8DBU - chains C and F of the 22 polymer chains in the assembly; structure by electron microscopy, 3.40 A resolution.

# Chain C
Name: ATP synthase subunit alpha
From: Escherichia coli
Notes: EC 7.1.2.2
UniProt: A0A7U9G3U3 (A0A7U9G3U3_ECOLX); residues 1-513 here = UniProt positions 1-513
Chain sequence (513 residues; each row starts with the number of its first residue):
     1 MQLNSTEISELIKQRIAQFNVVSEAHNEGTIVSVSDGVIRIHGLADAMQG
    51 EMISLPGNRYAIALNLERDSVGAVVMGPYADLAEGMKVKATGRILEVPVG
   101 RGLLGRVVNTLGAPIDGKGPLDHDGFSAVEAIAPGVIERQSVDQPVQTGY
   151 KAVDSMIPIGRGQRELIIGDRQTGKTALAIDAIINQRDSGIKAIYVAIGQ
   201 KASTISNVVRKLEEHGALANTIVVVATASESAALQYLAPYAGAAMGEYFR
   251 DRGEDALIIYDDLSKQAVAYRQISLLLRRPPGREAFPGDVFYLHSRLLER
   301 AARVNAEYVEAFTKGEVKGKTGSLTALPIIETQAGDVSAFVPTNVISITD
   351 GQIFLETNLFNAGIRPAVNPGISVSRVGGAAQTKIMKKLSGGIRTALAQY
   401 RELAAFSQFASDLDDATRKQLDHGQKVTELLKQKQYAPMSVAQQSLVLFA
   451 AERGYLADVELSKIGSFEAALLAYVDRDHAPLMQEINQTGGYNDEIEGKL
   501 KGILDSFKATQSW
Disordered / not traced: 1, 512-513
Sequence notes: conflict Ala47 (Cys in A0A7U9G3U3), Ala90 (Cys in A0A7U9G3U3), Ala193 (Cys in A0A7U9G3U3), Ala243 (Cys in A0A7U9G3U3)
Bound ions: Mg2+: Thr176 (together with ATP)
Small-molecule neighbours: ATP (adenosine-5'-triphosphate): Tyr150, Asp170, Arg171, Gln172, Thr173, Gly174, Lys175, Thr176, Ala177, Phe360, Arg365, Pro366, Gln433, Lys434, Gln435

# Chain F
Name: ATP synthase subunit beta
From: Escherichia coli
Notes: EC 7.1.2.2
UniProt: A0A192CEZ8 (A0A192CEZ8_ECOLX); residues 0-459 here correspond to UniProt positions 1-460 (UniProt number = residue number + 1)
Chain sequence (460 residues; each row starts with the number of its first residue; numbering starts at 0):
     0 MATGKIVQVIGAVVDVEFPQDAVPRVYDALEVQNGNERLVLEVQQQLGGG
    50 IVRTIAMGSSDGLRRGLDVKDLEHPIEVPVGKATLGRIMNVLGEPVDMKG
   100 EIGEEERWAIHRAAPSYEELSNSQELLETGIKVIDLMAPFAKGGKVGLFG
   150 GAGVGKTVNMMELIRNIAIEHSGYSVFAGVGERTREGNDFYHEMTDSNVI
   200 DKVSLVYGQMNEPPGNRLRVALTGLTMAEKFRDEGRDVLLFVDNIYRYTL
   250 AGTEVSALLGRMPSAVGYQPTLAEEMGVLQERITSTKTGSITSVQAVYVP
   300 ADDLTDPSPATTFAHLDATVVLSRQIASLGIYPAVDPLDSTSRQLDPLVV
   350 GQEHYDTARGVQSILQRYQELKDIIAILGMDELSEEDKLVVARARKIQRF
   400 LSQPFFVAEVFTGSPGKYVSLKDTIRGFKGIMEGEYDHLPEQAFYMVGSI
   450 EEAVEKAKKL
Sequence notes: conflict Ala137 (Cys138 in A0A192CEZ8)
Small-molecule neighbours: ADP (adenosine-5'-diphosphate): Ala151, Gly152, Val153, Gly154, Lys155, Thr156, Val157, Tyr331, Gln402, Phe404, Ala407, Phe410, Thr411

# Interface between chain C and chain F
Pairs across the interface (56; chain C residue first):
  Gly43(C) - Arg64(F)  hydrogen bond (backbone-side chain)
  Leu44(C) - Arg64(F)  hydrogen bond (backbone-side chain)
  Ala45(C) - Arg64(F)
  Asp46(C) - Arg63(F)  salt bridge
  Ala47(C) - Arg63(F)
  Met48(C) - Gly61(F)
  Met48(C) - Leu62(F)
  Met48(C) - Arg63(F)
  Gln49(C) - Val8(F)  hydrogen bond (side chain-backbone)
  Gln49(C) - Gly10(F)
  Gln49(C) - Ser59(F)
  Gln49(C) - Asp60(F)
  Gln49(C) - Gly61(F)  hydrogen bond (backbone-backbone)
  Gln49(C) - Leu62(F)  hydrogen bond (backbone-backbone)
  Asn65(C) - Ile9(F)
  Leu66(C) - Gln7(F)
  Leu66(C) - Val8(F)  hydrogen bond (backbone-backbone)
  Leu66(C) - Leu62(F)
  Leu66(C) - Arg64(F)
  Glu67(C) - Arg64(F)  hydrogen bond (backbone-side chain)
  Arg68(C) - Val6(F)
  Arg68(C) - Gln7(F)
  Arg68(C) - Ile50(F)
  Ser70(C) - Arg64(F)
  Val71(C) - Arg64(F)
  Glu130(C) - Asp60(F)
  Val136(C) - Thr183(F)
  Val136(C) - Gly186(F)
  Val136(C) - Asn187(F)  hydrogen bond (backbone-side chain)
  Val136(C) - Gln208(F)
  Ile137(C) - Met97(F)  hydrophobic
  Arg139(C) - Thr183(F)
  Arg139(C) - Asn187(F)
  Ser141(C) - Asp188(F)
  Arg164(C) - Arg182(F)
  Arg279(C) - Ile9(F)
  Arg279(C) - Gly10(F)
  Pro280(C) - Ala256(F)
  Pro280(C) - Gly259(F)
  Gly288(C) - Glu253(F)
  Gly288(C) - Ala256(F)
  Phe291(C) - Arg216(F)
  Phe291(C) - Glu253(F)
  Tyr292(C) - Asn210(F)
  Tyr292(C) - Glu211(F)
  Tyr292(C) - Pro212(F)
  Ser295(C) - Met209(F)  hydrogen bond (side chain-backbone)
  Glu299(C) - Thr183(F)  hydrogen bond
  Glu299(C) - Met209(F)
  Glu299(C) - Asn210(F)
  Ser347(C) - Arg182(F)  hydrogen bond (backbone-side chain)
  Ile348(C) - Arg182(F)
  Ile348(C) - Met209(F)
  Thr349(C) - Arg182(F)  hydrogen bond (backbone-side chain)
  Asp350(C) - Arg182(F)
  Asp350(C) - Arg184(F)  salt bridge
Other interface residues (no listed pair), chain C (40 interface residues in all): Leu64, Asp69, Ala133, Pro134, Gly135, Val142, Asp289, Arg296, Arg376, Val377
Other interface residues (no listed pair), chain F (34 interface residues in all): Val95, Asp96, Tyr190, Tyr206, Arg246, Leu257

# In short
Chain C and chain F form an interface of 40 and 34 residues respectively, with 12 hydrogen bonds and 2 salt
bridges. Polar pairs include Asp46(C)-Arg63(F), Asp350(C)-Arg184(F) and Gly43(C)-Arg64(F). Bound to chain C:
ATP. Bound to chain F: ADP.
Chain C is ATP synthase subunit alpha and chain F is ATP synthase subunit beta, both from Escherichia coli;
the structure, E. coli ATP synthase imaged in 10mM MgATP State2 "down" Fo classified, was determined by
electron microscopy, deposited together with 8DBP, 8DBQ, 8DBR, 8DBS, 8DBT, 8DBV and 8DBW.
